Entry 7LIH (electron microscopy, 4.40 A resolution (low resolution: residue-level contacts below are approximate; hydrogen-bond / salt-bridge calls are withheld)); this record covers chains T and D of the 12 polymer chains in the assembly.

# Chain T
Protein: E1 protein
Organism: Mayaro virus
Reference sequence: A0A0P0CE34 (A0A0P0CE34_9VIRU); residues 1-435 here correspond to UniProt positions 807-1241 (UniProt number = residue number + 806)
Chain sequence (435 residues; row label = number of the first residue in the row):
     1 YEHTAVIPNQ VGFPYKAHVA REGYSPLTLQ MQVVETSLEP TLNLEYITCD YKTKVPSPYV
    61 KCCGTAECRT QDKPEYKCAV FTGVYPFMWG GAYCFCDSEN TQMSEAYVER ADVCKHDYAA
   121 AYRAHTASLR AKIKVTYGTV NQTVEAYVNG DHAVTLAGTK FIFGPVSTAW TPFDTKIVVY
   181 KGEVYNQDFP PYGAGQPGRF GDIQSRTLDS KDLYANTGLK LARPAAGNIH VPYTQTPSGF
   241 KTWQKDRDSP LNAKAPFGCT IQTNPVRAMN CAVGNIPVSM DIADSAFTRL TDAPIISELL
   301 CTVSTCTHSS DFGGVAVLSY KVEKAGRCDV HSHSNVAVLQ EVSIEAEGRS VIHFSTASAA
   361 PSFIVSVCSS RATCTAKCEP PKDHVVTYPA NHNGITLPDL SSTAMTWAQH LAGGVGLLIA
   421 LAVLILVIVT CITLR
Cystine bridges: C49-C114, C62-C94, C63-C96, C68-C78, C259-C271, C301-C374, C306-C378, C328-C368

# Chain D
Protein: E2 protein
Organism: Mayaro virus
Reference sequence: A0A0P0BWJ4 (A0A0P0BWJ4_9VIRU); residues 7-416 here correspond to UniProt positions 331-740 (UniProt number = residue number + 324)
Chain sequence (410 residues; each row starts with the number of its first residue):
     7 NAYKLTRPYV AYCADCGMGH SCHSPAMIEN VQADATDGTL KIQFASQIGL TKTDTHDHTK
    67 IRYAEGHDIA EAARSTLKVH SSSECAVTGT MGHFILAKCP PGEVISVSFV DSKNEQRTCR
   127 IAYHHEQRLI GRERFTVRPH HGIELPCTTY QLTTAETSEE IDMHMPPDIP DRTILSQQSG
   187 NVKITVNGRT VKYSCSCGSK PSGTTTTDKT INSCTVDKCQ AYVTSHTKWQ FNSPFVPRAE
   247 QAERKGKVHI PFPLINTTCR VPLAPEALVR SGKREATLSL HPIHPTLLSY RTLGREPVFD
   307 EQWITTQTEV TIPVPVEGVE YRWGNHKPQR LWSQLTTEGR AHGWPHEIIE YYYGLHPTTT
   367 IVVVIRVSVV VLLSFAASVY MCVVARTKCL TPYALTPGAV VPVTIGVLCC
Disordered / not traced: 204-206
Construct notes: conflict I371 (Val695 in A0A0P0BWJ4), R372 (Ala696 in A0A0P0BWJ4), F381 (Val705 in A0A0P0BWJ4), T393 (Asn717 in A0A0P0BWJ4)
Cystine bridges: C22-C28, C91-C105, C153-C265, C201-C225, C203-C220

# Chain T / chain D interface
Pairs across the interface (6):
  G198(T) with H287(D)
  H230(T) with H146(D); H147(D)
  Q235(T) with P271(D)
  P237(T) with H287(D)
  T242(T) with Q313(D)
Interface residues without a listed pair, chain T (9 interface residues in all): P197, N228, T234, T236
Interface residues without a listed pair, chain D (8 interface residues in all): R266, E272, L274

# Overview
9 residues of chain T and 8 residues of chain D are in contact.
Chain T is E1 protein and chain D is E2 protein, both from Mayaro virus; the structure, CryoEM structure of
Mayaro virus icosahedral subunit, was determined by electron microscopy.
